PDB entry 7EIM | X-ray diffraction, 3.10 A resolution | chains A and B

== Chain A (and B) ==
Molecule: 4-alpha-glucanotransferase
From: Candida glabrata CBS 138
Notes: EC 2.4.1.25, 3.2.1.33; chain B of this document is another copy of the same molecule, construct and numbering; everything in this record applies to it too
Reference sequence: Q6FSK0 (Q6FSK0_CANGA); residues 1-1528 here = UniProt positions 1-1528
Chain sequence (1536 residues; numbered 1 to 1536; the number before each row is that of its first residue):
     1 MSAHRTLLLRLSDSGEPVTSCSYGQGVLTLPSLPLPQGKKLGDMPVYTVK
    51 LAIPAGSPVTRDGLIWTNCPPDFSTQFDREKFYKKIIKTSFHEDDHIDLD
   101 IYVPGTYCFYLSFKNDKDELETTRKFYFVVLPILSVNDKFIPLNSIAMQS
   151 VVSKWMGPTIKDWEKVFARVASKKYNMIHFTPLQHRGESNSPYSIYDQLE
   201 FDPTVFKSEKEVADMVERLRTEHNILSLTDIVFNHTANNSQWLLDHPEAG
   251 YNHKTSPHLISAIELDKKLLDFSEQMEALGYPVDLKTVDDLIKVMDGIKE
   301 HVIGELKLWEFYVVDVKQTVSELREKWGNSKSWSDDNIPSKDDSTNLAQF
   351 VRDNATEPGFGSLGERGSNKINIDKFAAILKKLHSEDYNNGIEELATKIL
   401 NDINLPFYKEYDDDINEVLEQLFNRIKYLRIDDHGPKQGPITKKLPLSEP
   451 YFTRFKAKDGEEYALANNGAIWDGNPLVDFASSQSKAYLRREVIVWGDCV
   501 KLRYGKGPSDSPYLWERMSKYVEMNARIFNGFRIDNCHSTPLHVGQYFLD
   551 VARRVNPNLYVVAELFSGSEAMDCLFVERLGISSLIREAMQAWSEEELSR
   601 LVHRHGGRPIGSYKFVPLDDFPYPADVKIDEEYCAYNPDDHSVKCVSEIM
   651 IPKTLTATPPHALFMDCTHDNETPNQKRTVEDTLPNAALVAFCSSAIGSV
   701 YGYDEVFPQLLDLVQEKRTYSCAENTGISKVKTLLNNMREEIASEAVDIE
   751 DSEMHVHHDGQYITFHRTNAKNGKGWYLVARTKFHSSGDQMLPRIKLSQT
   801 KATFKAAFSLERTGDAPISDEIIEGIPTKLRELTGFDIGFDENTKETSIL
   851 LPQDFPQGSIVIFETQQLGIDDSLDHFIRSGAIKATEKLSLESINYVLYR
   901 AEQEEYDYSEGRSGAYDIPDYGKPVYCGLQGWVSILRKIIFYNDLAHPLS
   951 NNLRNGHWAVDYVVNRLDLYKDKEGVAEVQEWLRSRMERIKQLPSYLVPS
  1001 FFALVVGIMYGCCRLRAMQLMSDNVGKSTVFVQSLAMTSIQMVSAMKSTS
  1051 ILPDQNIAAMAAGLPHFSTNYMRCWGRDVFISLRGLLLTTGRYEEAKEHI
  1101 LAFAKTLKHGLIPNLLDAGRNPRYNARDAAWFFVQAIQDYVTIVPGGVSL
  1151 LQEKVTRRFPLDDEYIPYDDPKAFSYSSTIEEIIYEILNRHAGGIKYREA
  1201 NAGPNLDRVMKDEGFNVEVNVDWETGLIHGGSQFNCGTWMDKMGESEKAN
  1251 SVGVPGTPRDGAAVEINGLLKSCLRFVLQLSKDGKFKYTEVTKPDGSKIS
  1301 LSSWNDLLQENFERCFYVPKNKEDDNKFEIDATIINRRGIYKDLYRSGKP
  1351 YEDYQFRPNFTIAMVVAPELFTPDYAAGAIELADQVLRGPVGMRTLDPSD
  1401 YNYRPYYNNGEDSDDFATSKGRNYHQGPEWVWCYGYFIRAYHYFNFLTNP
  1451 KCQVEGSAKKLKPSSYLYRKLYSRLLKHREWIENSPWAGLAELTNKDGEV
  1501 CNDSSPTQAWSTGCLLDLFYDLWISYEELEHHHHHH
Unresolved in the structure: 1-2, 1529-1536
Sequence notes: engineered mutation A470 (Trp in Q6FSK0); expression tag (1529-1536)
What the authors report for this chain:
  - catalytic residues: E564, D1241, E1492 (citing earlier work)
  - binding site for alpha-D-glucopyranose: R1123, Y1407
  - mutagenesis - W470A: decreased catalytic activity (GT activity) (citing earlier work)
  - mutagenesis - W470A: abolished binding to M oligosaccharide

== Interface between chain A and chain B ==
Residue-residue contacts - 5 pairs, chain A then chain B:
  W66(A) with A1458(B), hydrophobic
  F82(A) with A1458(B)
  Y110(A) with A1458(B); K1459(B), hydrogen bond (side chain-backbone)
  P1450(A) with P71(B), hydrophobic
Also at the interface, not in a pair above, chain A (6 interface residues in all): E80, D1374
Also at the interface, not in a pair above, chain B (5 interface residues in all): S74, T75

== Summary ==
The interface between chain A and chain B involves 6 residues on one side and 5 on the other, with 1 hydrogen
bond. Its one hydrogen-bonded contact is Y110(A)-K1459(B). From the paper: catalytic residues E564(A),
D1241(A) and E1492(A); W470A of chain A reduces catalytic activity (GT activity).
Both chains are 4-alpha-glucanotransferase (Candida glabrata CBS 138). Entry 7EIM (Crystal Structure of the
Candida Glabrata Glycogen Debranching Enzyme (W470A) in complex with maltopentaose) was determined by X-ray
diffraction (same publication as 7EJP, 7EJT, 7EKW and 7EKX).
